8WG8 - chains A and N of the 6 polymer chains in the assembly; structure by electron microscopy, 2.71 A resolution.

Chain A:
Name: Guanine nucleotide-binding protein G(s) subunit alpha isoforms short
From: Homo sapiens
Sequence (361 residues; each row starts with the number of its first residue):
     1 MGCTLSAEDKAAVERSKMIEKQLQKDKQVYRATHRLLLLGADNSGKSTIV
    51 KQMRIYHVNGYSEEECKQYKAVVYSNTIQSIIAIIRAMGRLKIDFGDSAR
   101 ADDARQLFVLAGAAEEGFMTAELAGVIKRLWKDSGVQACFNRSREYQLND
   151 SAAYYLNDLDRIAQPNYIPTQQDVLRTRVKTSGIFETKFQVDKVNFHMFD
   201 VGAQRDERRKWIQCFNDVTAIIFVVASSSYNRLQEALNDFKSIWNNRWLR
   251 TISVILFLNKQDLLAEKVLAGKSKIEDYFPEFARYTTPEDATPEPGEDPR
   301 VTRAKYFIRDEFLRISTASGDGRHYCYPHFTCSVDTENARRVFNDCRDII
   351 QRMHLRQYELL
Disordered / not traced: 1-4, 56-178

Chain N:
Name: Nanobody-35
From: synthetic construct
Notes: antibody fragment or engineered binder
Sequence (140 residues; row label = number of the first residue in the row; numbers below 1 keep their minus sign (Met-1 is residue -1)):
    -1 MAQVQLQESGGGLVQPGGSLRLSCAASGFTFSNYKMNWVRQAPGKGLEWV
    49 SDISQSGASISYTGSVKGRFTISRDNAKNTLYLQMNSLKPEDTAVYYCAR
    99 CPAPFTRDCFDVTSTTYAYRGQGTQVTVSSHHHHHHEPEA
Disordered / not traced: -1 to 0, 129-138
Cystine bridges: Cys22-Cys96, Cys99-Cys107

Chain A / chain N interface:
Residue-residue contacts (21; chain A residue first):
  Arg205(A) - Thr114(N)  hydrogen bond
  Asp206(A) - Thr111(N)
  Asp206(A) - Ser112(N)  hydrogen bond
  Glu207(A) - Thr111(N)
  Glu207(A) - Thr114(N)
  Glu207(A) - Tyr115(N)
  Arg208(A) - Phe108(N)
  Arg209(A) - Pro100(N)
  Arg209(A) - Phe108(N)
  Arg209(A) - Tyr115(N)
  Gln234(A) - Thr61(N)
  Glu235(A) - Leu45(N)
  Glu235(A) - Val110(N)
  Asn238(A) - Trp47(N)
  Ser242(A) - Asp106(N)
  Ser242(A) - Phe108(N)
  Asn245(A) - Asp106(N)
  Asn246(A) - Asp106(N)
  Asn246(A) - Phe108(N)
  Arg247(A) - Ala101(N)
  Arg247(A) - Thr104(N)
Interface residues without a listed pair, chain A (15 interface residues in all): Ile243, Tyr278, Pro280
Interface residues without a listed pair, chain N (18 interface residues in all): Gly62, Ser63, Cys107, Thr113, Tyr117

Summary:
Chain A and chain N form an interface of 15 and 18 residues respectively, with 2 hydrogen bonds. Among the
polar pairs are Arg205(A)-Thr114(N) and Asp206(A)-Ser112(N).
Chain A is Guanine nucleotide-binding protein G(s) subunit alpha isoforms short (Homo sapiens) and chain N is
Nanobody-35 (synthetic construct); the structure, Cryo-EM structures of peptide free and Gs-coupled GCGR, was
determined by electron microscopy, deposited together with 8WA3 and 8WG7.
